Entry 4KR2 (X-ray diffraction, 3.29 A resolution); this record covers chains A and C.

Chain A:
Protein: Glycine--tRNA ligase
Source organism: Homo sapiens
Notes: EC 6.1.1.14
UniProtKB: P41250 (SYG_HUMAN); residues 60-685 here correspond to UniProt positions 114-739 (UniProt number = residue number + 54)
Chain sequence (637 residues; each row starts with the number of its first residue):
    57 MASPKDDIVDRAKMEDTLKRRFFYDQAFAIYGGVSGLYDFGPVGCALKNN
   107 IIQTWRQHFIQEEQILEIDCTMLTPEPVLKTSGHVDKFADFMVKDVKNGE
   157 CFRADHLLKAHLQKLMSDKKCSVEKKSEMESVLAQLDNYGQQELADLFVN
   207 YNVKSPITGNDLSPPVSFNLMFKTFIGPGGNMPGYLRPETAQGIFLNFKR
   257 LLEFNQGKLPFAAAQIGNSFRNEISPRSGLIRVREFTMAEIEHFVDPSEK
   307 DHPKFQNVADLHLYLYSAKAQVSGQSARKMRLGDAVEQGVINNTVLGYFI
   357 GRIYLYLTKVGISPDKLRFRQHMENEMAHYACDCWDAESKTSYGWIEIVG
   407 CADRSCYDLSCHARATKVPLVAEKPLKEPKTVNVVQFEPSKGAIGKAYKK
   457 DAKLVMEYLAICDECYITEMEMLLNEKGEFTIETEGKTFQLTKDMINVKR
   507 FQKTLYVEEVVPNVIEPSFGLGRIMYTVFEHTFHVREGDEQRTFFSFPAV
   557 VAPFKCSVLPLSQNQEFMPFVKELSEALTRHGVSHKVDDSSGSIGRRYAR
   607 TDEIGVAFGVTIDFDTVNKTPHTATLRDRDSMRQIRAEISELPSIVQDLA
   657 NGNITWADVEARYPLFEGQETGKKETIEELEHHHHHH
Not modelled in the structure: 57-63, 143-223, 381-387, 439-505, 677-693
Construct notes: expression tag (57-59, 686-693)
Small-molecule neighbours: adenosine monophosphate (AMP): Arg277, Glu279, Leu286, Ile287, Arg288, Val289, Phe292, Glu403, Ile404, Val405, Gly406, Ser524, Phe525, Gly526, Arg529
Curated features (UniProtKB/Swiss-Prot):
  - binding site (glycine): Glu245, Glu296, Glu522 to Ser524
  - binding site (ATP): Arg277 to Glu279, Arg288, Val289, Glu403, Ile404, Arg529
  - modified residue: Lys150 (N6-acetyllysine), Tyr399 (Phosphotyrosine), Lys447 (N6-acetyllysine), Ser646 (Phosphoserine), Thr682 (Phosphothreonine)

Chain C:
Molecule: Gly-tRNA-CCC
Sequence (74 nucleotides; each row starts with the number of its first residue; note: 2 numbers in that range are skipped by the numbering (no residue carries them; nothing is unmodelled there)):
     1 XCGCCGCUGGUGUAGU
    18 GGUAUCAUGCAAGAUUCCCAUUCUUGCGA
    48 CCCGGGUUCGAUUCCCGGGCGGCGCACCA
Not modelled in the structure: 72-76
Modified positions: GTP (guanosine-5'-triphosphate) at position 1

How chain A and chain C interact:
Pairs across the interface (51; chain A residue first):
  Arg67(A) - C70(C)  salt bridge to the phosphate
  Asp72(A) - U11(C)  hydrogen bond to the sugar
  Lys75(A) - U11(C)  phosphate contact
  Gln82(A) - C67(C)  hydrogen bond to the phosphate
  Gln82(A) - G68(C)  sugar contact
  Gly88(A) - G66(C)  sugar contact
  Gly88(A) - C67(C)  sugar contact
  Gly89(A) - G66(C)  hydrogen bond to the sugar
  Gly89(A) - C67(C)  sugar contact
  Val90(A) - C67(C)  sugar contact
  Ser91(A) - C67(C)  hydrogen bond to the phosphate
  Ser91(A) - G68(C)  phosphate contact
  Ile280(A) - GTP_1(C)
  Ser281(A) - GTP_1(C)
  Arg283(A) - GTP_1(C)
  Arg283(A) - C2(C)  base contact
  Arg283(A) - C70(C)  base contact
  Arg283(A) - G71(C)  hydrogen bond to the base
  Asp545(A) - A37(C)  base contact
  Gln547(A) - U25(C)  hydrogen bond to the sugar
  Gln547(A) - A37(C)  hydrogen bond to the base
  Arg548(A) - C36(C)  hydrogen bond to the sugar
  Arg548(A) - A37(C)  base contact
  Leu567(A) - C34(C)  base contact
  Leu567(A) - C35(C)  base contact
  Ser568(A) - U33(C)  base contact
  Ser568(A) - C34(C)  base contact
  Ser596(A) - A28(C)  hydrogen bond to the phosphate
  Ser597(A) - A29(C)  hydrogen bond to the phosphate
  Ser599(A) - U38(C)  hydrogen bond to the phosphate
  Gly601(A) - C36(C)  sugar contact
  Gly601(A) - A37(C)  sugar contact
  Arg602(A) - G26(C)  salt bridge to the phosphate
  Arg602(A) - C27(C)  salt bridge to the phosphate
  Arg602(A) - A37(C)  hydrogen bond to the sugar
  Arg602(A) - U38(C)  salt bridge to the phosphate
  Tyr604(A) - C36(C)  base contact
  Ala605(A) - A37(C)  base contact
  Arg606(A) - C27(C)  salt bridge to the phosphate
  Arg606(A) - A28(C)  salt bridge to the phosphate
  Glu609(A) - A37(C)  hydrogen bond to the base
  Thr617(A) - C35(C)  base contact
  Asp619(A) - C35(C)  base contact
  Thr631(A) - C35(C)  hydrogen bond to the base
  Arg633(A) - C36(C)  hydrogen bond to the base
  Met638(A) - C36(C)  hydrogen bond to the base
  Gln640(A) - C35(C)  hydrogen bond to the base
  Gln640(A) - C36(C)  base contact
  Phe672(A) - C35(C)  base contact
  Gln675(A) - C34(C)  phosphate contact
  Gln675(A) - C35(C)  phosphate contact
Other interface residues (no listed pair), chain A (37 interface residues in all): Arg76, Gly92, Tyr94, Ile600
Other interface residues (no listed pair), chain C (21 interface residues in all): G3, G10

In short:
37 residues of chain A face 21 of chain C across their interface, with 17 hydrogen bonds and 6 salt bridges.
Polar contacts include Arg283(A)-G71(C), Gln547(A)-A37(C) and Glu609(A)-A37(C). Chain A binds adenosine
monophosphate.
Here chain A is Glycine--tRNA ligase (Homo sapiens) and chain C is Gly-tRNA-CCC. Entry 4KR2 (Glycyl-tRNA
synthetase in complex with tRNA-Gly) was determined by X-ray diffraction together with 4KR3 from the same
study.
